7N1O - chain A; structure by X-ray diffraction, 2.77 A resolution.

== Chain A ==
Name: Transcription factor ETV6, Isoform 4 of Anthrax toxin receptor 2
Source organism: Homo sapiens
Reference sequence: chimeric construct of P41212, P58335: residues 1-78 from P41212 (ETV6_HUMAN) positions 46-123 (UniProt number = residue number + 45); residues 80-257 from P58335 positions 40-217 (UniProt number = residue number - 40)
Chain sequence (257 residues; numbered 1 to 257; the number before each row is that of its first residue):
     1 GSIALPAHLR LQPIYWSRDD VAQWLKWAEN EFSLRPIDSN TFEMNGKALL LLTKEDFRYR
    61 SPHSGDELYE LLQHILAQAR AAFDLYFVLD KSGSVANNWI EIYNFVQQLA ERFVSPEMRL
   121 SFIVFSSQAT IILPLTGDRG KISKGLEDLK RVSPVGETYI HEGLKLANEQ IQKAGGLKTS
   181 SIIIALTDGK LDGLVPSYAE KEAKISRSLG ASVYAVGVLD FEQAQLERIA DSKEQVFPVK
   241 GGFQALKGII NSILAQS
Differences from the reference sequence: engineered mutation Gly1 (Asp46 in P41212), Ala4 (Arg49 in P41212), Glu67 (Val112 in P41212), Ala77 (Lys122 in P41212), Ala81 (Arg41 in P58335), Ala215 (Cys175 in P58335); linker (79)
Metal / ion sites: Mg2+: Ser92, Ser94, Thr158, Asp188
UniProt features mapped onto this chain:
  - site: Leu9, Arg10 (Breakpoint for translocation to form ETV6-MDS2 in MDS), Arg10, Leu11 (Breakpoint for translocation to form PAX5-ETV6)
  - binding site (a divalent metal cation): Ser92, Ser94, Thr158
  - modified residue: Thr187 (Phosphothreonine)
What the authors report for this chain:
  - contacts within the chain: Leu5-Asn251 (backbone contact), Gln78-Leu254 (hydrophobic contact), Gln78-Asn251 (water-mediated contact), Ile3-Asn251 (backbone contact), Ala4-Asn251
  - interface residues: Trp99, Ile100, Glu101, Tyr103, Asn104, Gln128, Lys150, Tyr159, His161, Leu194, Val195, Tyr198, Lys240

== Overview ==
Ser92, Ser94, Thr158 and Asp188 coordinate Mg2+. UniProt lists 3 divalent metal cation-binding residues. The
paper reports interface residues Trp99, Ile100 and Glu101 among others; contacts within the chain involving
Leu5, Asn251 and Gln78 among others.
Chain A is Transcription factor ETV6, Isoform 4 of Anthrax toxin receptor 2 (Homo sapiens); the structure, The
von Willebrand factor A domain of human capillary morphogenesis gene II, flexibly fused to the ..., was
determined by X-ray diffraction, deposited together with 7N2B.
